Entry 1A0H (X-ray diffraction, 3.20 A resolution); this record covers chains A and E of the 4 polymer chains in the assembly.

== Chain A ==
Molecule: Meizothrombin
Organism: Bos taurus
Notes: EC 3.4.21.5; fragment: f2/thrombin domain
Reference sequence: P00735 (THRB_BOVIN); the construct lacks a stretch of the UniProt sequence, so the offset changes along the chain: 164-264 = UniProt 208-308; 265-320 = UniProt 311-366
Amino-acid sequence (159 residues; row label = number of the first residue in the row; a row labelled like 264A-264B holds insertion residues (264A, then the next letters in order)):
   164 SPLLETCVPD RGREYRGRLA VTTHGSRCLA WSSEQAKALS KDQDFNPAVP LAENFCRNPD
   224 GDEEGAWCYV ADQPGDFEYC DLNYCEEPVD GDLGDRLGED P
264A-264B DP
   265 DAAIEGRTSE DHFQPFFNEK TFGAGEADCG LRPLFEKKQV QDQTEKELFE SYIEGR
Disulfide bonds: Cys170-Cys248, Cys191-Cys231, Cys219-Cys243
Construct notes: conflict His187 (Ser231 in P00735)

== Chain E ==
Molecule: Meizothrombin
Organism: Bos taurus
Notes: EC 3.4.21.5; fragment: f2/thrombin domain
Reference sequence: P00735 (THRB_BOVIN); residues 321-579 here correspond to UniProt positions 367-625 (UniProt number = residue number + 46)
Amino-acid sequence (259 residues; each row starts with the number of its first residue):
   321 IVEGQDAEVG LSPWQVMLFR KSPQELLCGA SLISDRWVLT AAHCLLYPPW DKNFTVDDLL
   381 VRIGKHSRTR YERKVEKISM LDKIYIHPRY NWKENLDRDI ALLKLKRPIE LSDYIHPVCL
   441 PDKQTAAKLL HAGFKGRVTG WGNRRETWTT SVAEVQPSVL QVVNLPLVER PVCKASTRIR
   501 ITDNMFCAGY KPGEGKRGDA CEGDSGGPFV MKSPYNNRWY QMGIVSWGEG CDRDGKYGFY
   561 THVFRLKKWI QKVIDRLGS
Disulfide bonds: Cys348-Cys364, Cys493-Cys507, Cys521-Cys551
Covalent attachments: N-acetylglucosamine (NAG) linked to Asn373
Small-molecule neighbours: 0G6 (D-phenylalanyl-N-[(2S,3S)-6-{[amino(iminio)methyl]amino}-1-chloro-2-hydroxyhexan-3-yl]-L-prolinamide): His363, Tyr367, Trp370, Glu414, Asn415, Leu416, Ile499, Asp519, Ala520, Cys521, Glu522, Gly523, Asp524, Ser525, Ser546, Trp547, Gly548, Glu549, Gly550, Cys551, Gly558

== How chain A and chain E interact ==
Pairs across the interface (21; chain A residue first):
  Ser164(A) with Lys372(E)
  Pro165(A) with Leu346(E); Asn463(E); Val472(E); Gly523(E)
  Leu166(A) with Glu345(E); Leu346(E); Gln476(E)
  Leu182(A) with Pro369(E)
  Val184(A) with Pro369(E); Asp371(E)
  Thr185(A) with Pro369(E)
  Thr186(A) with Lys413(E)
  His187(A) with Trp412(E); Lys413(E)
  Gly188(A) with Trp412(E)
  Asp244(A) with Tyr367(E), hydrogen bond; Trp370(E), hydrogen bond (backbone-side chain)
  Cys248(A) with Arg553(E)
  Glu249(A) with Arg553(E), salt bridge
  Glu250(A) with Arg553(E), salt bridge
Interface residues without a listed pair, chain A (17 interface residues in all): Leu167, Glu168, Thr169, Asn246
Interface residues without a listed pair, chain E (17 interface residues in all): Leu347, Pro368, Trp468

== Summary ==
Chain A and chain E each contribute 17 residues to their interface; the contacts include 2 hydrogen bonds and
2 salt bridges. Among the polar pairs are Glu249(A)-Arg553(E), Glu250(A)-Arg553(E) and Asp244(A)-Tyr367(E).
Bound to chain E: compound 0G6. N-acetylglucosamine is covalently linked to Asn373(E).
Chain A is Meizothrombin and chain E is Meizothrombin, both from Bos taurus; the structure, The X-ray crystal
structure of ppack-meizothrombin DESF1: kringle/thrombin and carbohydrate/kringle/thrombin interactions and
location of the linker ..., was determined by X-ray diffraction.
